PDB entry 5WUX | X-ray diffraction, 2.90 A resolution | chains A and F of the 3 polymer chains in the assembly

Chain A:
Protein: heavy
Source organism: Homo sapiens
Amino-acid sequence (224 residues; row label = number of the first residue in the row):
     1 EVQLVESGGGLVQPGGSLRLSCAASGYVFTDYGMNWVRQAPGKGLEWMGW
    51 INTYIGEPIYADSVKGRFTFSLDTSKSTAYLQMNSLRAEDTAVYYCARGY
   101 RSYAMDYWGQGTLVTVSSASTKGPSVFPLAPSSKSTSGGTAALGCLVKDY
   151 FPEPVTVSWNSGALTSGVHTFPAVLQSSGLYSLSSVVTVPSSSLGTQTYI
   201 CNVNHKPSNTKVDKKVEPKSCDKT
Unresolved in the structure: 132-139, 219-224
Disulfide bonds: Cys22-Cys96, Cys145-Cys201

Chain F:
Protein: Tumor necrosis factor alpha
Source organism: Homo sapiens
Reference sequence: C1K3N5 (C1K3N5_HUMAN); residues 1-157 here correspond to UniProt positions 76-232 (UniProt number = residue number + 75)
Amino-acid sequence (157 residues; row label = number of the first residue in the row):
     1 VRSSSRTPSDKPVAHVVANPQAEGQLQWLNRRANALLANGVELRDNQLVV
    51 PSEGLYLIYSQVLFKGQGCPSTHVLLTHTISRIAVSYQTKVNLLSAIKSP
   101 CQRETPEGAEAKPWYEPIYLGGVFQLEKGDRLSAEINRPDYLDFAESGQV
   151 YFGIIAL
Unresolved in the structure: 1-8, 103-110
Disulfide bonds: Cys69-Cys101
From the paper describing this entry:
  - mutagenesis - D45A (3-5-fold), Q47A (3-5-fold), R131A (3-5-fold): decreased binding to certolizumab

How chain A and chain F interact:
Pairs across the interface - 25 pairs, chain A then chain F:
  Val28(A) - Arg44(F)
  Thr30(A) - Gln88(F)  hydrogen bond (backbone-side chain)
  Asp31(A) - Arg44(F)  salt bridge
  Asp31(A) - Gln88(F)
  Asp31(A) - Arg131(F)  salt bridge
  Tyr32(A) - Asp45(F)  hydrogen bond
  Tyr32(A) - Gln88(F)  hydrogen bond (backbone-side chain)
  Gly33(A) - Gln88(F)  hydrogen bond (backbone-side chain)
  Trp50(A) - Tyr87(F)
  Trp50(A) - Gln88(F)
  Asn52(A) - Ser86(F)  hydrogen bond (side chain-backbone)
  Asn52(A) - Tyr87(F)  hydrogen bond (side chain-backbone)
  Asn52(A) - Gln88(F)  hydrogen bond
  Thr53(A) - Gln88(F)  hydrogen bond
  Tyr54(A) - Val85(F)
  Tyr54(A) - Ser86(F)
  Tyr54(A) - Gln88(F)
  Ile55(A) - Ser86(F)
  Tyr100(A) - Gln47(F)  hydrogen bond
  Tyr100(A) - Ile83(F)  hydrophobic
  Tyr100(A) - Gln88(F)
  Tyr100(A) - Lys90(F)
  Arg101(A) - Tyr87(F)
  Arg101(A) - Gln88(F)  hydrogen bond (backbone-backbone)
  Tyr103(A) - Lys90(F)  hydrogen bond
Other interface residues (no listed pair), chain A (16 interface residues in all): Tyr27, Ile51, Arg98
Other interface residues (no listed pair), chain F (11 interface residues in all): Thr89
From the paper, about this interface:
  - hot spots on chain F (mutagenesis) - Q88A (18-fold): decreased binding to certolizumab

In short:
The interface between chain A and chain F involves 16 residues on one side and 11 on the other, with 11
hydrogen bonds and 2 salt bridges. Polar contacts include Asp31(A)-Arg44(F), Asp31(A)-Arg131(F) and
Thr30(A)-Gln88(F). The paper reports that D45A, Q47A and R131A of chain F, among others, reduce binding to
certolizumab.
Chain A is heavy and chain F is Tumor necrosis factor alpha, both from Homo sapiens; the structure,
TNFalpha-certolizumab Fab, was determined by X-ray diffraction (same publication as 5WUV).
